Entry 1FWV (X-ray diffraction, 2.20 A resolution); this record covers chain A.

Chain A:
Name: Cysteine-rich domain of mannose receptor
Organism: Mus musculus
Notes: fragment: n-terminal domain of mannose receptor
Amino-acid sequence (134 residues; numbered 2 to 135; the number before each row is that of its first residue):
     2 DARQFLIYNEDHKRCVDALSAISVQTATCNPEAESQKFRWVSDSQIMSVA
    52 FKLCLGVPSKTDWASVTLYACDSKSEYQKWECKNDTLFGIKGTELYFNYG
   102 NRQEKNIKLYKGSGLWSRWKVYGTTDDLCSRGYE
Cystine bridges: Cys16-Cys30, Cys55-Cys72, Cys83-Cys130

In short:
Chain A is Cysteine-rich domain of mannose receptor (Mus musculus); the structure, Crystal structure of the
cysteine-rich domain of mannose receptor complexed with 3-SO4-lewis(a), was determined by X-ray diffraction,
deposited together with 1FWU.
